PDB entry 7VAL | electron microscopy, 3.10 A resolution | chains A and D of the 12 polymer chains in the assembly

[Chain A]
Name: V-type ATP synthase alpha chain
Organism: Thermus thermophilus HB8
Notes: EC 7.1.2.2
UniProtKB: Q56403 (VATA_THET8); residue numbers follow UniProt; this construct covers 1-578
Sequence (578 residues; each row starts with the number of its first residue):
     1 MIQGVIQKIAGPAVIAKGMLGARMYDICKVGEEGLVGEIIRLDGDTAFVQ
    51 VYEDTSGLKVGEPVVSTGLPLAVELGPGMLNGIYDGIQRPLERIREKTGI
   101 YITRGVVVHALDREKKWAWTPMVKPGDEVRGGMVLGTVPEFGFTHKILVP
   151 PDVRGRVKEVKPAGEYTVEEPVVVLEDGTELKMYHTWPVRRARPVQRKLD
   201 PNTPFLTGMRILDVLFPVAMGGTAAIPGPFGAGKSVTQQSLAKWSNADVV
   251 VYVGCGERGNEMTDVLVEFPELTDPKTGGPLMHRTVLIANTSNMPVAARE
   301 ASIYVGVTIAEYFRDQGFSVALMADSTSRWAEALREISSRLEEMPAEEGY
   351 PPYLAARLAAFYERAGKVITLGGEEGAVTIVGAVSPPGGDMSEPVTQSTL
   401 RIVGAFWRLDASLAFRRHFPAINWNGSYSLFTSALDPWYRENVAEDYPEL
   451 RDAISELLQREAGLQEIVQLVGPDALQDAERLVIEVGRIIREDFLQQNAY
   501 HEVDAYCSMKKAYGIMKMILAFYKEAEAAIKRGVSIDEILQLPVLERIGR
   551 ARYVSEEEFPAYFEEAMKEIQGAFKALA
Sequence notes: conflict A232 (Ser in Q56403), S235 (Thr in Q56403)
Metal / ion sites: Mg2+: S235 (together with ADP, phosphate ion)
Small-molecule neighbours: ADP (adenosine-5'-diphosphate): M209, P229, F230, G231, A232, G233, K234, S235, V236, R258, F419, P420, Q497, N498, A499, Y500
Reported in the primary citation:
  - binding site for the ligand ATP: K234, S235, V236, E257, Y500
  - Mg2+ coordination: S235
  - catalytic residues: E257, R258

[Chain D]
Name: V-type ATP synthase beta chain
Organism: Thermus thermophilus HB8
UniProtKB: Q56404 (VATB_THET8); residue numbers follow UniProt; this construct covers 1-478
Sequence (478 residues; row label = number of the first residue in the row):
     1 MDLLKKEYTGITYISGPLLFVENAKDLAYGAIVDIKDGTGRVRGGQVIEV
    51 SEEYAVIQVFEETTGLDLATTSVSLVEDVARLGVSKEMLGRRFNGIGKPI
   101 DGLPPITPEKRLPITGLPLNPVARRKPEQFIQTGISTIDVMNTLVRGQKL
   151 PIFSGSGLPANEIAAQIARQATVRPDLSGEGEKEEPFAVVFAAMGITQRE
   201 LSYFIQEFERTGALSRSVLFLNKADDPTIERILTPRMALTVAEYLAFEHD
   251 YHVLVILTDMTNYCEALREIGAAREEIPGRRGYPGYMYTDLATIYERAGV
   301 VEGKKGSVTQIPILSMPDDDRTHPIPDLTGYITEGQIQLSRELHRKGIYP
   351 PIDPLPSLSRLMNNGVGKGKTREDHKQVSDQLYSAYANGVDIRKLVAIIG
   401 EDALTENDRRYLQFADAFERFFINQGQQNRSIEESLQIAWALLSMLPQGE
   451 LKRISKDHIGKYYGQKLEEIWGAPQALD
Not modelled in the structure: 1-4, 475-478
Reported in the primary citation:
  - catalytic residues: R360
  - binding site for the ligand ATP: R360

[How chain A and chain D interact]
Pairs across the interface (54; chain A residue first):
  A22(A) - D67(D)
  R23(A) - L66(D)
  M24(A) - T63(D)
  M24(A) - T64(D)
  M24(A) - L66(D)  hydrogen bond (backbone-backbone)
  Y25(A) - E62(D)
  Y25(A) - T64(D)
  R41(A) - Y13(D)  hydrogen bond
  R41(A) - I14(D)
  R41(A) - S15(D)  hydrogen bond
  L42(A) - Y13(D)
  L42(A) - I14(D)  hydrogen bond (backbone-backbone)
  L42(A) - L66(D)
  L42(A) - L68(D)  hydrophobic
  D43(A) - T12(D)
  D43(A) - Y13(D)
  G44(A) - T12(D)  hydrogen bond (backbone-backbone)
  G44(A) - L68(D)
  D200(A) - S202(D)
  M344(A) - E275(D)
  A346(A) - A272(D)  hydrophobic
  E347(A) - R268(D)  salt bridge
  E347(A) - R281(D)
  E347(A) - G282(D)
  P352(A) - E269(D)
  A355(A) - E269(D)
  A359(A) - A224(D)
  E363(A) - T197(D)
  E363(A) - Q198(D)
  E363(A) - K223(D)  salt bridge
  E363(A) - D225(D)
  S392(A) - D318(D)
  Q397(A) - P317(D)
  R401(A) - N262(D)
  R401(A) - E265(D)  salt bridge
  I402(A) - T197(D)
  W424(A) - R345(D)
  N425(A) - R345(D)  hydrogen bond
  Y428(A) - S156(D)
  Y428(A) - G157(D)
  L430(A) - G157(D)
  L430(A) - R199(D)
  F431(A) - R199(D)
  E456(A) - K346(D)
  Q459(A) - E342(D)  hydrogen bond
  Q459(A) - R345(D)
  Q459(A) - K346(D)
  E466(A) - K394(D)  salt bridge
  I467(A) - A397(D)  hydrophobic
  I467(A) - I398(D)  hydrophobic
  Q477(A) - A397(D)
  Q477(A) - I398(D)  hydrogen bond (side chain-backbone)
  Q477(A) - I399(D)
  Q477(A) - G400(D)
Other interface residues (no listed pair), chain A (41 interface residues in all): L20, G21, K198, E343, A360, G404, L464, V471, A475, L476, E480
Other interface residues (no listed pair), chain D (43 interface residues in all): G65, A69, T261, A273, I277, V396

[Summary]
Chain A and chain D form an interface of 41 and 43 residues respectively; the contacts include 8 hydrogen
bonds and 4 salt bridges. Polar contacts include E347(A)-R268(D), E363(A)-K223(D) and R401(A)-E265(D). From
the paper: catalytic residues E257(A), R258(A) and R360(D); a binding site for the ligand ATP at K234(A),
S235(A) and R360(D) among others.
Here chain A is V-type ATP synthase alpha chain and chain D is V-type ATP synthase beta chain, both from
Thermus thermophilus HB8. Entry 7VAL (V1EG of V/A-ATPase from Thermus thermophilus, high ATP, state1-1) was
determined by electron microscopy (same publication as 7VAI, 7VAJ, 7VAK, 7VAM, 7VAN, 7VAO and 11 further
entries).
